2X8F - chain A; structure by X-ray diffraction, 1.90 A resolution.

== Chain A ==
Name: Endo-alpha-1,5-L-arabinanase
Source organism: Bacillus subtilis
Notes: EC 3.2.1.99
UniProt: B3FRL6 (B3FRL6_BACSU); numbering as in UniProt (aligned over 1-469)
Chain sequence (470 residues; numbered 1 to 470; the number before each row is that of its first residue):
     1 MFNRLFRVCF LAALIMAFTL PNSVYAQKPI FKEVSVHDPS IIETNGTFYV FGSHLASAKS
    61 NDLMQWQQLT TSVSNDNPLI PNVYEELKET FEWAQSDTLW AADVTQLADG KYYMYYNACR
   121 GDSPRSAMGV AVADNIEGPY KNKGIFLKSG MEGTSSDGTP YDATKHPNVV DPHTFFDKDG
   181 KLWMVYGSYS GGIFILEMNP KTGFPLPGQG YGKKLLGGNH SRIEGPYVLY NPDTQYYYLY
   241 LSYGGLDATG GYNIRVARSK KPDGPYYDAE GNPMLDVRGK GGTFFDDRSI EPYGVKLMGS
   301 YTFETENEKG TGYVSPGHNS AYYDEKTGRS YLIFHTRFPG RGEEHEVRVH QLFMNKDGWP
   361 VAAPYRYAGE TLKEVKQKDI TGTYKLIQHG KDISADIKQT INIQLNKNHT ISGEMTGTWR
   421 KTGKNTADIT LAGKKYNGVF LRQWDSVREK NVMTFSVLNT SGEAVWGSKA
Unresolved in the structure: 1-27
Metal / ion sites: Na+ site 1: V73, Y84; Na+ site 2: D103, V104, T105; Ca2+ near H318 (its only coordinating residue here)

== Overview ==
V73 and Y84 coordinate Na+ site 1. D103, V104 and T105 coordinate Na+ site 2.
Chain A is Endo-alpha-1,5-L-arabinanase (Bacillus subtilis); the structure, Native structure of
Endo-1,5-alpha-L-arabinanases from Bacillus subtilis, was determined by X-ray diffraction (same publication as
2X8S and 2X8T).
